7JSX - chains A and C of the 24 polymer chains in the assembly; structure by electron microscopy, 2.06 A resolution.

[Chain A (and C)]
Protein: Ribulose bisphosphate carboxylase large chain
Source organism: Chlamydomonas reinhardtii
Notes: EC 4.1.1.39; chain C of this document is another copy of the same molecule, construct and numbering; everything in this record applies to it too
Reference sequence: A0A218N8A3 (A0A218N8A3_CHLRE); residues 1-475 here = UniProt positions 1-475
Amino-acid sequence (475 residues; row label = number of the first residue in the row):
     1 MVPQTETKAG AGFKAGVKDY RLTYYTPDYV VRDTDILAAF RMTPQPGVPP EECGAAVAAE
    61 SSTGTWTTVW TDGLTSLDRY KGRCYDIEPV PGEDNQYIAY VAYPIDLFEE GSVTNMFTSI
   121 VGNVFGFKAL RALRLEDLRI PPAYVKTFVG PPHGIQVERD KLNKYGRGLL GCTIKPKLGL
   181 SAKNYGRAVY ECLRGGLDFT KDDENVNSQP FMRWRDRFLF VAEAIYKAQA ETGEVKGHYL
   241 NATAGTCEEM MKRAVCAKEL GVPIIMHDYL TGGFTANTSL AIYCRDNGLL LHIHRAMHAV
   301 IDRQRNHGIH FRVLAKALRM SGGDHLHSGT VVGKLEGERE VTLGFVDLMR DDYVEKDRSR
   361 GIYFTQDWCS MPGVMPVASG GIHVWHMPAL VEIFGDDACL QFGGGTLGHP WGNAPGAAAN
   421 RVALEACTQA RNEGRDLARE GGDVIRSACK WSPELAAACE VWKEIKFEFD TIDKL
Disordered / not traced: 1-17, 462-475
Modified positions: C256 (S-methylcysteine; SMC)

[Interface between chain A and chain C]
Residue-residue contacts (131):
  S62(A) - K175(C)
  L74(A) - K175(C)
  T75(A) - P176(C)  hydrogen bond (side chain-backbone)
  T75(A) - K177(C)
  T75(A) - L178(C)
  T75(A) - G179(C)  hydrogen bond (side chain-backbone)
  T75(A) - L180(C)  hydrogen bond (side chain-backbone)
  S76(A) - L180(C)
  Y80(A) - L180(C)  hydrophobic
  Y80(A) - F211(C)
  D106(A) - Q209(C)
  D106(A) - P210(C)
  D106(A) - F211(C)
  L107(A) - Q209(C)  hydrogen bond (backbone-side chain)
  E109(A) - N207(C)
  E109(A) - S208(C)  hydrogen bond (side chain-backbone)
  E109(A) - R253(C)  salt bridge
  E110(A) - P210(C)
  E110(A) - R213(C)  salt bridge
  S112(A) - A244(C)
  S112(A) - G245(C)  hydrogen bond (side chain-backbone)
  T114(A) - T243(C)
  T114(A) - A244(C)
  T114(A) - T271(C)  hydrogen bond (side chain-backbone)
  T114(A) - G272(C)
  N115(A) - N205(C)
  N115(A) - N207(C)
  N115(A) - Q209(C)
  F117(A) - M297(C)  hydrophobic
  T118(A) - E204(C)
  T118(A) - D268(C)
  T118(A) - T271(C)  hydrogen bond
  S119(A) - N205(C)
  V121(A) - M297(C)  hydrophobic
  G122(A) - A296(C)
  G122(A) - M297(C)  hydrogen bond (backbone-backbone)
  N123(A) - E204(C)  hydrogen bond
  F125(A) - A299(C)
  F125(A) - V300(C)  hydrophobic
  F125(A) - R303(C)  hydrogen bond (backbone-side chain)
  G126(A) - A299(C)
  G126(A) - R303(C)
  F127(A) - R303(C)  hydrogen bond (backbone-side chain)
  L130(A) - R303(C)  hydrogen bond (backbone-side chain)
  R131(A) - Q304(C)
  K175(A) - S62(C)
  K175(A) - L74(C)
  P176(A) - T75(C)  hydrogen bond (backbone-side chain)
  K177(A) - T75(C)
  L178(A) - T75(C)
  G179(A) - T75(C)  hydrogen bond (backbone-side chain)
  L180(A) - T75(C)  hydrogen bond (backbone-side chain)
  L180(A) - S76(C)
  L180(A) - Y80(C)  hydrophobic
  E204(A) - T118(C)
  E204(A) - N123(C)  hydrogen bond
  N205(A) - N115(C)
  N205(A) - S119(C)
  N207(A) - E109(C)
  N207(A) - N115(C)
  S208(A) - E109(C)  hydrogen bond (backbone-side chain)
  Q209(A) - D106(C)
  Q209(A) - L107(C)  hydrogen bond (side chain-backbone)
  Q209(A) - N115(C)
  P210(A) - D106(C)
  P210(A) - E110(C)
  F211(A) - Y80(C)
  F211(A) - D106(C)
  R213(A) - E110(C)  salt bridge
  T243(A) - T114(C)
  A244(A) - S112(C)
  A244(A) - T114(C)
  A244(A) - T275(C)  hydrogen bond (backbone-side chain)
  G245(A) - S112(C)  hydrogen bond (backbone-side chain)
  G245(A) - F274(C)
  G245(A) - T275(C)
  G245(A) - T278(C)
  T246(A) - T275(C)
  T246(A) - T278(C)
  T246(A) - S279(C)
  T246(A) - I282(C)
  C247(A) - C247(C)  disulfide
  C247(A) - T275(C)
  C247(A) - A276(C)  hydrophobic
  C247(A) - S279(C)  hydrogen bond (backbone-side chain)
  E248(A) - S279(C)  hydrogen bond
  R253(A) - E109(C)  salt bridge
  D268(A) - T118(C)
  T271(A) - T114(C)  hydrogen bond (backbone-side chain)
  T271(A) - T118(C)  hydrogen bond
  G272(A) - T114(C)
  G272(A) - G273(C)
  G272(A) - F274(C)
  G272(A) - T275(C)  hydrogen bond (backbone-backbone)
  G273(A) - G272(C)
  G273(A) - G273(C)
  F274(A) - G245(C)
  F274(A) - G272(C)
  T275(A) - A244(C)  hydrogen bond (side chain-backbone)
  T275(A) - G245(C)
  T275(A) - T246(C)
  T275(A) - C247(C)
  T275(A) - G272(C)  hydrogen bond (backbone-backbone)
  T275(A) - A276(C)
  A276(A) - C247(C)  hydrophobic
  A276(A) - T275(C)
  T278(A) - G245(C)
  T278(A) - T246(C)
  S279(A) - T246(C)
  S279(A) - C247(C)  hydrogen bond (side chain-backbone)
  S279(A) - E248(C)  hydrogen bond
  I282(A) - T246(C)
  A296(A) - G122(C)
  M297(A) - V121(C)  hydrophobic
  M297(A) - G122(C)  hydrogen bond (backbone-backbone)
  A299(A) - F125(C)
  A299(A) - G126(C)
  A299(A) - H307(C)  hydrogen bond (backbone-side chain)
  V300(A) - F125(C)  hydrophobic
  V300(A) - H307(C)
  V300(A) - I309(C)  hydrophobic
  R303(A) - F125(C)  hydrogen bond (side chain-backbone)
  R303(A) - G126(C)
  R303(A) - F127(C)  hydrogen bond (side chain-backbone)
  R303(A) - L130(C)  hydrogen bond (side chain-backbone)
  Q304(A) - R131(C)
  Q304(A) - H307(C)  hydrogen bond
  H307(A) - A299(C)  hydrogen bond (side chain-backbone)
  H307(A) - V300(C)
  H307(A) - Q304(C)  hydrogen bond
  I309(A) - V300(C)  hydrophobic
Interface residues without a listed pair, chain A (76 interface residues in all): Q45, T65, W70, F108, G111, K128, A132, M251, H294, I301, G308, T330, V332, I382
Interface residues without a listed pair, chain C (76 interface residues in all): Q45, T65, W70, G73, F108, G111, K128, A132, M251, H294, I301, G308, T330, V332, I382
Cross-chain cystine bridges: C247(A)-C247(C)

[Overview]
Chain A and chain C each contribute 76 residues to their interface, with 1 disulfide bond, 38 hydrogen bonds
and 4 salt bridges. Among the polar pairs are E109(A)-R253(C), E110(A)-R213(C) and T75(A)-P176(C).
Both chains are Ribulose bisphosphate carboxylase large chain (Chlamydomonas reinhardtii). Entry 7JSX
(EPYC1(106-135) peptide-bound Rubisco) was determined by electron microscopy (same publication as 7JFO and
7JN4).
